PDB entry 3H8G | X-ray diffraction, 1.50 A resolution | chains F and C of the 6 polymer chains in the assembly

[Chain F (and C)]
Molecule: Cytosol aminopeptidase
From: Pseudomonas putida
Notes: EC 3.4.11.1; chain C of this document is another copy of the same molecule, construct and numbering; everything in this record applies to it too
UniProtKB: O86436 (AMPA_PSEPU); residues 1-497 here = UniProt positions 1-497
Amino-acid sequence (497 residues; numbered 1 to 497; the number before each row is that of its first residue):
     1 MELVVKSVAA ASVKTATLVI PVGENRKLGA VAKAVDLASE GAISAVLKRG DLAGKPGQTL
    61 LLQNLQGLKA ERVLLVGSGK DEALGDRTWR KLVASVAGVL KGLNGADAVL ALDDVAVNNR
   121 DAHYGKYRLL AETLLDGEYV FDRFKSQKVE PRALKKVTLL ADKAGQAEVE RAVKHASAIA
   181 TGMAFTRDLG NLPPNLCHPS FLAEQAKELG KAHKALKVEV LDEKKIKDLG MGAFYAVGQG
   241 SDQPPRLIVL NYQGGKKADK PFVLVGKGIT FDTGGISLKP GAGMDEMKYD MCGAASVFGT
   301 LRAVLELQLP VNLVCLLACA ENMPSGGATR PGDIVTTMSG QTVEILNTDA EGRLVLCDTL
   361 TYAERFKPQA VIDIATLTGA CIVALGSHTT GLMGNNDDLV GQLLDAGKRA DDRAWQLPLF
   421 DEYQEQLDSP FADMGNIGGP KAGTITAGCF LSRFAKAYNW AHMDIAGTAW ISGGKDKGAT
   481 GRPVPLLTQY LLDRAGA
Bound ions: K+: L189, G190, L192, K288; Zn2+: K267, D272, D290, E351 (together with bestatin); Mn2+: D272, D349, E351 (together with bestatin)
Ligand contacts:
  - bicarbonate ion (BCT): K267, D349, A350, E351, G352, R353, L377
  - bestatin (BES; 2-(3-amino-2-hydroxy-4-phenyl-butyrylamino)-4-methyl-pentanoic acid): K267, D272, K279, M287, D290, N347, D349, A350, E351, R353, T376, L377, T378, G379, A380, I382, I437, A466, W470
UniProt features mapped onto this chain:
  - active site: K279, R353
  - binding site (Mn(2+)): K267, D272, D290, D349, E351
What the authors report for this chain:
  - binding site for bestatin: M287, N347, A350, T376, L377, G379, I382, A466, W470
  - specificity-determining residues: K279, G379 (from molecular simulation)
  - specificity-determining residues: M287, I382, A466 (proposed by the authors, not directly observed)

[How chain F and chain C interact]
Pairs across the interface (50):
  F141(F) - F431(C)  hydrophobic
  F144(F) - I334(C)  hydrophobic
  F144(F) - T342(C)  hydrogen bond (backbone-side chain)
  F144(F) - F431(C)
  F144(F) - A432(C)
  F144(F) - D433(C)
  K145(F) - S429(C)  hydrogen bond (side chain-backbone)
  K145(F) - P430(C)
  K145(F) - F431(C)
  K145(F) - A432(C)  hydrogen bond (side chain-backbone)
  K145(F) - D433(C)
  S146(F) - G340(C)
  S146(F) - D433(C)  hydrogen bond
  N191(F) - F431(C)
  P193(F) - G332(C)
  P193(F) - I334(C)
  P194(F) - R330(C)
  P194(F) - P331(C)
  P194(F) - G332(C)
  P194(F) - D333(C)
  N195(F) - R330(C)
  N195(F) - D333(C)  hydrogen bond (backbone-side chain)
  N195(F) - I334(C)  hydrogen bond (side chain-backbone)
  G240(F) - G326(C)
  S241(F) - G326(C)
  D242(F) - G326(C)  hydrogen bond (backbone-backbone)
  D242(F) - G327(C)  hydrogen bond (side chain-backbone)
  F271(F) - R330(C)
  F271(F) - P331(C)
  T273(F) - I276(C)
  L278(F) - I276(C)
  L278(F) - L278(C)  hydrophobic
  M284(F) - I276(C)
  M284(F) - P331(C)  hydrophobic
  D285(F) - P331(C)
  D285(F) - G332(C)
  D285(F) - L346(C)
  K288(F) - F431(C)
  Y289(F) - F431(C)
  E321(F) - R330(C)  salt bridge
  M323(F) - S325(C)
  M323(F) - G326(C)
  M323(F) - A328(C)
  M323(F) - R330(C)
  P324(F) - I276(C)  hydrophobic
  P324(F) - S325(C)
  P324(F) - G326(C)  hydrogen bond (backbone-backbone)
  S325(F) - G326(C)
  K477(F) - P430(C)
  K477(F) - F431(C)
Also at the interface, not in a pair above, chain F (25 interface residues in all): Q147, G478
Also at the interface, not in a pair above, chain C (22 interface residues in all): V335, Q341, E344

[Overview]
The interface between chain F and chain C involves 25 residues on one side and 22 on the other, with 9
hydrogen bonds and 1 salt bridge. Polar contacts include E321(F)-R330(C), F144(F)-T342(C) and K145(F)-S429(C).
From the paper: a binding site for bestatin at M287(F), N347(F) and A350(F) among others; specificity
determinants K279(F), G379(F) and M287(F) among others.
Chain F and chain C are both Cytosol aminopeptidase (Pseudomonas putida); the structure, Bestatin complex
structure of leucine aminopeptidase from Pseudomonas putida, was determined by X-ray diffraction together with
3H8E and 3H8F from the same study.
